PDB entry 4YAJ | X-ray diffraction, 2.20 A resolution | chains B and D of the 4 polymer chains in the assembly

== Chain B (and D) ==
Protein: beta subunit of Acetyl-coenzyme A synthetase (dinucleotide-forming) 3
Organism: Korarchaeum cryptofilum OPF8
Notes: chain D of this document is another copy of the same molecule, construct and numbering; everything in this record applies to it too
UniProtKB: B1L7P8 (B1L7P8_KORCO); residues 1-230 here = UniProt positions 1-230
Sequence (230 residues; each row starts with the number of its first residue):
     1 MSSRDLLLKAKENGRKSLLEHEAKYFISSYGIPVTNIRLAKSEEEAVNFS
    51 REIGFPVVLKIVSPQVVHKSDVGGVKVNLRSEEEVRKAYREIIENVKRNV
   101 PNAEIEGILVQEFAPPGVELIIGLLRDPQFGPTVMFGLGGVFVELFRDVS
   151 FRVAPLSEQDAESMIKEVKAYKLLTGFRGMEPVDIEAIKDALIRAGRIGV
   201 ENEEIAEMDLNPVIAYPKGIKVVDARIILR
Not modelled in the structure: 1 (chain D: 1, 66-76, 96-103)
From the paper describing this entry:
  - catalytic residues: His-68, Arg-178, Arg-226 (proposed by the authors, not directly observed)

== How chain B and chain D interact ==
Residue-residue contacts - 19 pairs, chain B then chain D:
  Val-141(B) with Phe-177(D), hydrophobic
  Phe-142(B) with Phe-142(D), hydrophobic
  Glu-144(B) with Arg-178(D), salt bridge
  Leu-145(B) with Lys-172(D); Leu-173(D), hydrophobic; Phe-177(D), hydrophobic
  Phe-146(B) with Lys-169(D); Ala-170(D), hydrophobic; Leu-173(D), hydrophobic
  Lys-169(B) with Phe-146(D)
  Ala-170(B) with Phe-146(D), hydrophobic
  Lys-172(B) with Leu-145(D); Phe-146(D)
  Leu-173(B) with Val-141(D), hydrophobic; Leu-145(D), hydrophobic; Phe-146(D), hydrophobic
  Phe-177(B) with Val-141(D), hydrophobic; Leu-145(D), hydrophobic
  Arg-178(B) with Glu-144(D), salt bridge
Other interface residues (no listed pair), chain B (12 interface residues in all): Gly-176

== Overview ==
12 residues of chain B face 11 of chain D across their interface; the contacts include 2 salt bridges. Its one
salt-bridged contact is Glu-144(B)/Arg-178(D). From the paper: catalytic residues His-68(B), Arg-178(B) and
Arg-226(B).
Chain B and chain D are both beta subunit of Acetyl-coenzyme A synthetase (dinucleotide-forming) 3
(Korarchaeum cryptofilum OPF8); the structure, Ca. Korarchaeum cryptofilum dinucleotide forming
Acetyl-coenzyme A synthetase 1 (apo form), was determined by X-ray diffraction (same publication as 4XYL,
4XYM, 4XZ3, 4Y8V, 4YAK, 4YB8, 4YBZ and 5HBR).
